Entry 7SCQ (electron microscopy, 6.00 A resolution (low resolution: residue-level contacts below are approximate; hydrogen-bond / salt-bridge calls are withheld)); this record covers chains A and B of the 3 polymer chains in the assembly.

Chain A (and B):
Molecule: Tyrosine--tRNA ligase
Source organism: Phaseolus vulgaris
Notes: EC 6.1.1.1; chain B of this document is another copy of the same molecule, construct and numbering; everything in this record applies to it too
UniProtKB: V7CJ18 (V7CJ18_PHAVU); residue numbers follow UniProt; this construct covers 1-379
Sequence (400 residues; each row starts with the number of its first residue; numbers below 1 keep their minus sign (Met-20 is residue -20)):
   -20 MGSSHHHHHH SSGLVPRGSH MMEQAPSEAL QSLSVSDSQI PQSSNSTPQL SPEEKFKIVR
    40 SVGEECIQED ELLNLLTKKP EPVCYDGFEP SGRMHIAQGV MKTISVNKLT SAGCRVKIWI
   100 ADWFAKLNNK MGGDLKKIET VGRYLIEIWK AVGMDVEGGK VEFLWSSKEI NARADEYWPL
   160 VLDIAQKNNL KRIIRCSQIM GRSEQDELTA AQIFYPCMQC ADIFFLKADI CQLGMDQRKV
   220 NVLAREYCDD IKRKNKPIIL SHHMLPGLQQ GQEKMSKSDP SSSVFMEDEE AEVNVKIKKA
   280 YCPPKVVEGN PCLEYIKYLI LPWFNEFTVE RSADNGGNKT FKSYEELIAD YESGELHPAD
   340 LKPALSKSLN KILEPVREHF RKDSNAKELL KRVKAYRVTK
Not modelled in the structure: -20 to 30
Sequence notes: expression tag (-20 to 0)

How chain A and chain B interact:
Pairs across the interface - 28 pairs, chain A then chain B:
  Trp102(A) - Leu161(B)
  Lys105(A) - Pro158(B)
  Lys105(A) - Leu161(B)
  Leu106(A) - Leu161(B)
  Trp157(A) - Trp102(B)
  Trp157(A) - Trp157(B)
  Leu161(A) - Leu106(B)
  Ala164(A) - Ala189(B)
  Ala164(A) - Ala190(B)
  Ala164(A) - Phe193(B)
  Gln165(A) - Thr188(B)
  Gln165(A) - Ala190(B)
  Leu169(A) - Leu169(B)
  Leu187(A) - Asn168(B)
  Leu187(A) - Leu169(B)
  Thr188(A) - Ala164(B)
  Thr188(A) - Gln165(B)
  Thr188(A) - Asn167(B)
  Ala189(A) - Ala164(B)
  Ala189(A) - Asn167(B)
  Ala189(A) - Cys196(B)
  Ala190(A) - Leu161(B)
  Ala190(A) - Ala164(B)
  Ala190(A) - Gln165(B)
  Phe193(A) - Val160(B)
  Phe193(A) - Leu161(B)
  Phe193(A) - Ala164(B)
  Phe193(A) - Phe193(B)
Interface residues without a listed pair, chain A (17 interface residues in all): Asn108, Asn150, Asn167, Ile192
Interface residues without a listed pair, chain B (19 interface residues in all): Ala153, Asp162, Ile172

In short:
The interface between chain A and chain B involves 17 residues on one side and 19 on the other.
Both chains are Tyrosine--tRNA ligase (Phaseolus vulgaris). Entry 7SCQ (tRNA-like Structure from Brome Mosaic
Virus Bound to Tyrosyl-tRNA Synthetase from Phaseolus vulgaris. Conformation: Bound State ...) was determined
by electron microscopy together with 7SAM and 7SC6 from the same study.
